PDB entry 7W49 | X-ray diffraction, 3.10 A resolution | chains A and B

Chain A:
Protein: Potassium-transporting ATPase alpha chain 1
Source organism: Sus scrofa
Notes: EC 3.6.3.10
Reference sequence: P19156 (ATP4A_PIG); residues 0-1033 here correspond to UniProt positions 1-1034 (UniProt number = residue number + 1)
Amino-acid sequence (1034 residues; numbered 0 to 1033; the number before each row is that of its first residue; numbering starts at 0):
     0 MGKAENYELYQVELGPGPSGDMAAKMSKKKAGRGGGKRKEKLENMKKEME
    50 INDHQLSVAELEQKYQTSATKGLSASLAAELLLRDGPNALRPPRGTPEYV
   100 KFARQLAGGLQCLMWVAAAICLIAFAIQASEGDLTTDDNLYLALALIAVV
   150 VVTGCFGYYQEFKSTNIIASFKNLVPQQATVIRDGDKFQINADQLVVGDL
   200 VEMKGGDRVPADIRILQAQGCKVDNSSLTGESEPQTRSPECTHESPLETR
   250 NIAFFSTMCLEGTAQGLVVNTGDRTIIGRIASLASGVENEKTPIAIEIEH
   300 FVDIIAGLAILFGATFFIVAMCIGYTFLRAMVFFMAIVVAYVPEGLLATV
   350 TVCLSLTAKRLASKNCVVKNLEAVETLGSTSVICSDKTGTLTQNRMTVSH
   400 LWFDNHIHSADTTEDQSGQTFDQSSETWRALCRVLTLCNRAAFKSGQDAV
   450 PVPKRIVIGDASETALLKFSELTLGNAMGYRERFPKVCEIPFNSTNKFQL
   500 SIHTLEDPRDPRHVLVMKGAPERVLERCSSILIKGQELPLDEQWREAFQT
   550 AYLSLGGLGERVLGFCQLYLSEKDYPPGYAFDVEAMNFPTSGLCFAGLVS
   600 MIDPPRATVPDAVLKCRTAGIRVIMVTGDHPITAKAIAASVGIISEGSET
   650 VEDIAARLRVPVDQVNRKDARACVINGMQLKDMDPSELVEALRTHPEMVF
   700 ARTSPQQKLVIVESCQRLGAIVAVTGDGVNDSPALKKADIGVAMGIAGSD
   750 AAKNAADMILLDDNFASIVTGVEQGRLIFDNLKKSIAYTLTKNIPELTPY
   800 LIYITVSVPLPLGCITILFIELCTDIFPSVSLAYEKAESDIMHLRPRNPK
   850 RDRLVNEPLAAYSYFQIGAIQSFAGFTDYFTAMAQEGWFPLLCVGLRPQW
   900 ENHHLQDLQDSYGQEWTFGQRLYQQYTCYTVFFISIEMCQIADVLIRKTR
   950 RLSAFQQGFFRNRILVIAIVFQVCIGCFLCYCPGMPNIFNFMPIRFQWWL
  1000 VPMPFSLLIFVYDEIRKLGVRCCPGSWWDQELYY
Not modelled in the structure: 0-46
Differences from the reference sequence: engineered mutation C220 (Arg221 in P19156), C593 (Ser594 in P19156), S1005 (Gly1006 in P19156)
Modified residues: D385 (aspartate beryllium trifluoride; BFD)
Curated features (UniProtKB/Swiss-Prot):
  - active site: D385 (4-aspartylphosphate intermediate)
  - binding site (K(+)): V338, A339, V341, E343, E795, E820
  - binding site (Mg(2+)): D385, T387, D726, D730
  - modified residue: Y6 (Phosphotyrosine), Y9 (Phosphotyrosine), S26 (Phosphoserine), S461 (Phosphoserine), S599 (Phosphoserine), S838 (Phosphoserine), S952 (Phosphoserine)
Bound ions: rubidium ion site 1: A339, E343; Mg2+: D385, D726; rubidium ion site 2: K735, A737, D756
Ligand contacts: Soraprazan (8CE): I119, C120, A123, Q127, T135, D137, N138, M334, A335, V338, A339, E795, L796, Y799, L809, L811, G812, C813, I816, Y928

Chain B:
Protein: Potassium-transporting ATPase subunit beta
Source organism: Sus scrofa
Reference sequence: P18434 (ATP4B_PIG); residues 1-290 here = UniProt positions 1-290
Amino-acid sequence (290 residues; each row starts with the number of its first residue):
     1 MAALQEKKSCSQRMEEFQRYCWNPDTGQMLGRTLSRWVWISLYYVAFYVV
    51 MSGIFALCIYVLMRTIDPYTPDYQDQLKSPGVTLRPDVYGEKGLDISYNV
   101 SDSTTWAGLAHTLHRFLAGYSPAAQEGSINCTSEKYFFQESFLAPNHTKF
   151 SCKFTADMLQNCSGRPDPTFGFAEGKPCFIIKMNRIVKFLPGNSTAPRVD
   201 CAFLDQPRDGPPLQVEYFPANGTYSLHYFPYYGKKAQPHYSNPLVAAKLL
   251 NVPRNRDVVIVCKILAEHVSFDNPHDPYEGKVEFKLKIQK
Not modelled in the structure: 1-30
Cystine bridges: C131-C152, C162-C178, C201-C262
Covalent attachments: N-acetylglucosamine (NAG) linked to N99, N130, N161

Chain A / chain B interface:
Pairs across the interface - 77 pairs, chain A then chain B:
  E856(A) - R32(B)
  A860(A) - Y44(B)
  F864(A) - Y48(B)  hydrogen bond (backbone-side chain)
  Q865(A) - Y43(B)
  Q865(A) - Y44(B)
  Q865(A) - F47(B)
  A868(A) - F47(B)  hydrophobic
  A868(A) - Y48(B)  hydrophobic
  I869(A) - F47(B)  hydrophobic
  I869(A) - M51(B)  hydrophobic
  F872(A) - M51(B)
  F872(A) - S52(B)
  F872(A) - F55(B)  hydrophobic
  F875(A) - F55(B)  hydrophobic
  T876(A) - F55(B)
  T876(A) - C58(B)
  F879(A) - F55(B)  hydrophobic
  F879(A) - L62(B)
  T880(A) - L62(B)
  Q884(A) - D72(B)
  Q884(A) - Y73(B)  hydrogen bond (backbone-backbone)
  E885(A) - Y73(B)
  E885(A) - Q74(B)  hydrogen bond (side chain-backbone)
  E885(A) - D75(B)  hydrogen bond (side chain-backbone)
  E885(A) - Q76(B)
  H903(A) - Y89(B)  hydrogen bond (backbone-side chain)
  Q905(A) - N184(B)  hydrogen bond (backbone-side chain)
  Q905(A) - Y278(B)
  D906(A) - T83(B)
  D906(A) - R85(B)  salt bridge
  D906(A) - N184(B)
  Q908(A) - R185(B)
  S910(A) - K234(B)
  Y911(A) - I66(B)
  Y911(A) - D67(B)  hydrogen bond (side chain-backbone)
  Y911(A) - P68(B)
  Y911(A) - T70(B)
  Y911(A) - P71(B)  hydrophobic
  Y911(A) - Y231(B)
  Y911(A) - G233(B)
  Y911(A) - K234(B)  hydrogen bond (backbone-backbone)
  G912(A) - R185(B)  hydrogen bond (backbone-side chain)
  G912(A) - Y231(B)
  G912(A) - K234(B)
  Q913(A) - P71(B)
  Q913(A) - Q74(B)
  Q913(A) - L77(B)
  Q913(A) - R185(B)
  Q913(A) - I186(B)
  Q913(A) - V187(B)  hydrogen bond (side chain-backbone)
  E914(A) - K182(B)  salt bridge
  E914(A) - M183(B)
  E914(A) - N184(B)  hydrogen bond (backbone-side chain)
  E914(A) - R185(B)  hydrogen bond (backbone-backbone)
  E914(A) - N242(B)
  W915(A) - Q76(B)
  W915(A) - L77(B)
  W915(A) - N184(B)
  T916(A) - G81(B)
  T916(A) - N184(B)
  T916(A) - D276(B)  hydrogen bond
  T916(A) - Y278(B)
  Q919(A) - Q76(B)
  Q919(A) - L77(B)
  Q919(A) - S79(B)  hydrogen bond (side chain-backbone)
  Q919(A) - D276(B)
  Y922(A) - Q76(B)
  Y922(A) - H275(B)
  Q923(A) - Q76(B)
  T926(A) - Q76(B)  hydrogen bond
  N986(A) - H275(B)  hydrogen bond
  Q996(A) - Y73(B)  hydrogen bond
  Y1011(A) - Y43(B)  hydrogen bond
  W1026(A) - W39(B)  hydrophobic
  W1026(A) - I40(B)  hydrophobic
  E1030(A) - I40(B)
  L1031(A) - Y43(B)
Also at the interface, not in a pair above, chain A (40 interface residues in all): P857, Y861, A883, G918, R994, L1007
Also at the interface, not in a pair above, chain B (42 interface residues in all): R36

Summary:
40 residues of chain A and 42 residues of chain B are in contact, with 18 hydrogen bonds and 2 salt bridges.
Polar pairs include D906(A)-R85(B), E914(A)-K182(B) and F864(A)-Y48(B). Bound to chain A: Soraprazan.
N-acetylglucosamine is covalently linked to N99(B), N130(B) and N161(B).
Here chain A is Potassium-transporting ATPase alpha chain 1 and chain B is Potassium-transporting ATPase
subunit beta, both from Sus scrofa. Entry 7W49 (Crystal structure of the gastric proton pump complexed with
soraprazan) was determined by X-ray diffraction (same publication as 7W4A, 7W47 and 7W48).
